PDB entry 5J4V | X-ray diffraction, 2.94 A resolution | chain A

[Chain A]
Name: Large T antigen
From: JC polyomavirus
Notes: EC 3.6.4.-
UniProtKB: P03072 (LT_POVJC); numbering as in UniProt (aligned over 261-628)
Amino-acid sequence (372 residues; row label = number of the first residue in the row):
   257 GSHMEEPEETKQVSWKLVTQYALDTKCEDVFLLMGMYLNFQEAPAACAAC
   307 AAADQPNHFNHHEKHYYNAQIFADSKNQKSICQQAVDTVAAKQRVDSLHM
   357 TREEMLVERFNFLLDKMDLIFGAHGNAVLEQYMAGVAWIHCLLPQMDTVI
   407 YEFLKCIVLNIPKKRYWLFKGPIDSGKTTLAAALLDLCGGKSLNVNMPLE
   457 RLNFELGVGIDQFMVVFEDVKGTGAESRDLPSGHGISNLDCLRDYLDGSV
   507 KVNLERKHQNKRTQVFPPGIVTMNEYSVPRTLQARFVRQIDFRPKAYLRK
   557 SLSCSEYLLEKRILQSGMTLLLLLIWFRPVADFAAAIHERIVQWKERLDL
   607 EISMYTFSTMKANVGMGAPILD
Not modelled in the structure: 257-265, 513-517
Construct notes: expression tag (257-260); engineered mutation Asp-280 (Glu in P03072), Asn-295 (Asp in P03072), Ala-299 (Asn in P03072), Ala-301 (Gln in P03072), Ala-302 (Gln in P03072), Ala-304 (Lys in P03072), Ala-305 (Lys in P03072), Ala-307 (Glu in P03072), Ala-308 (Lys in P03072), Ala-309 (Lys in P03072), Leu-354 (Ile in P03072), Glu-408 (Asp in P03072), Ala-624 (Arg in P03072)
Metal / ion sites: Zn2+: Cys-303, Cys-306, His-314, His-318
Residues lining bound ligands: 6JH (2-(2-phenoxypyridin-3-yl)[1,3]thiazolo[5,4-c]pyridine): Trp-394, Leu-398, Lys-419, Asp-430, Ser-431, Gly-432, Thr-435, Arg-549, Pro-550, Lys-551, Leu-554, Arg-555, Leu-558, Ser-559, Leu-565
Swiss-Prot annotation at these positions:
  - zinc finger: Thr-266 to Arg-358 (T-ag D1-type)
  - binding site (Zn(2+)): Cys-303, Cys-306, His-314, His-318
  - binding site (ATP): Gly-427 to Thr-434

[In short]
Chain A binds compound 6JH. Cys-303, Cys-306, His-314 and His-318 coordinate Zn2+. UniProt lists 4
Zn2+-binding residues and 8 ATP-binding residues.
Chain A is Large T antigen (JC polyomavirus); the structure, The crystal structure of Inhibitor Bound to JCV
Helicase, was determined by X-ray diffraction (same publication as 5J40, 5J47 and 5J4Y).
